Entry 6HAX (X-ray diffraction, 2.35 A resolution); this record covers chains C and D of the 4 polymer chains in the assembly.

[Chain C]
Protein: Elongin-C
From: Homo sapiens
Reference sequence: Q15369 (ELOC_HUMAN); numbering as in UniProt (aligned over 17-112)
Chain sequence (97 residues; numbered 16 to 112; the number before each row is that of its first residue):
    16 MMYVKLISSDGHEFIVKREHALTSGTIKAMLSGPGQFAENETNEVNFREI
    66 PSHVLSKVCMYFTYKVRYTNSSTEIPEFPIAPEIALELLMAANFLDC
Disordered / not traced: 48-56
Differences from the reference sequence: initiating methionine (16)

[Chain D]
Protein: Elongin-B
From: Homo sapiens
Reference sequence: Q15370 (ELOB_HUMAN), isoform Q15370-2; residues 1-104 here = UniProt positions 1-104
Chain sequence (104 residues; each row starts with the number of its first residue):
     1 MDVFLMIRRHKTTIFTDAKESSTVFELKRIVEGILKRPPDEQRLYKDDQL
    51 LDDGKTLGECGFTSQTARPQAPATVGLAFRADDTFEALCIEPFSSPPELP
   101 DVMK
Swiss-Prot annotation at these positions:
  - modified residue: Met1 (N-acetylmethionine), Thr84 (Phosphothreonine)

[Chain C / chain D interface]
Pairs across the interface (58; chain C residue first):
  Tyr18(C) with Thr16(D), hydrogen bond; Ile34(D)
  Asp25(C) with Lys11(D), hydrogen bond (backbone-side chain); Ser94(D)
  Gly26(C) with Lys11(D)
  His27(C) with Arg8(D); Lys11(D); Glu91(D); Pro92(D), hydrogen bond (side chain-backbone); Phe93(D)
  Glu28(C) with Lys11(D), hydrogen bond (backbone-backbone); Thr12(D); Thr13(D), hydrogen bond (backbone-backbone)
  Phe29(C) with Thr13(D); Phe15(D), hydrophobic; Phe93(D), hydrophobic
  Ile30(C) with Thr12(D); Thr13(D), hydrogen bond (backbone-backbone); Ile14(D); Phe15(D), hydrogen bond (backbone-backbone); Ile34(D), hydrophobic; Leu35(D), hydrophobic
  Val31(C) with Phe15(D), hydrophobic
  Lys32(C) with Asp17(D), salt bridge
  Pro66(C) with Ser94(D)
  Ser67(C) with Phe93(D); Ser94(D), hydrogen bond (side chain-backbone)
  His68(C) with Phe93(D); Ser94(D), hydrogen bond; Ser95(D); Pro96(D)
  Ser71(C) with Phe15(D); Phe93(D)
  Cys74(C) with Phe15(D), hydrophobic
  Met75(C) with Met6(D), hydrophobic; Phe15(D), hydrophobic; Pro69(D); Gln70(D); Pro72(D)
  Thr78(C) with Phe4(D); Pro69(D)
  Tyr79(C) with Pro69(D), hydrophobic; Gln70(D)
  Arg82(C) with Phe4(D); Pro69(D)
  Tyr83(C) with Pro69(D), hydrophobic; Gln70(D)
  Pro91(C) with Gln70(D)
  Phe93(C) with Gln70(D)
  Pro94(C) with Gln70(D)
  Pro97(C) with Leu99(D)
  Glu98(C) with Pro96(D); Leu99(D)
  Ile99(C) with Pro96(D), hydrophobic
  Leu101(C) with Pro100(D), hydrophobic; Met103(D), hydrophobic
  Glu102(C) with Pro96(D); Pro97(D)
Interface residues without a listed pair, chain C (29 interface residues in all): Glu92, Ala100
Interface residues without a listed pair, chain D (27 interface residues in all): His10, Ile30

[Overview]
Chain C and chain D form an interface of 29 and 27 residues respectively; the contacts include 9 hydrogen
bonds and 1 salt bridge. Polar pairs include Lys32(C)-Asp17(D), Tyr18(C)-Thr16(D) and Asp25(C)-Lys11(D).
Chain C is Elongin-C and chain D is Elongin-B, both from Homo sapiens; the structure, Crystal structure of
PROTAC 2 in complex with the bromodomain of human SMARCA2 and pVHL:ElonginC:ElonginB, was determined by X-ray
diffraction, deposited together with 6HAY, 6HAZ and 6HR2.
